6YL6 - chain A; structure by X-ray diffraction, 1.70 A resolution.

# Chain A
Name: Cyclin-dependent kinase 2
Organism: Homo sapiens
Notes: EC 2.7.11.22
UniProt: P24941 (CDK2_HUMAN); residue numbers follow UniProt; this construct covers 1-298
Sequence (303 residues; row label = number of the first residue in the row; numbers below 1 keep their minus sign (Gly-4 is residue -4)):
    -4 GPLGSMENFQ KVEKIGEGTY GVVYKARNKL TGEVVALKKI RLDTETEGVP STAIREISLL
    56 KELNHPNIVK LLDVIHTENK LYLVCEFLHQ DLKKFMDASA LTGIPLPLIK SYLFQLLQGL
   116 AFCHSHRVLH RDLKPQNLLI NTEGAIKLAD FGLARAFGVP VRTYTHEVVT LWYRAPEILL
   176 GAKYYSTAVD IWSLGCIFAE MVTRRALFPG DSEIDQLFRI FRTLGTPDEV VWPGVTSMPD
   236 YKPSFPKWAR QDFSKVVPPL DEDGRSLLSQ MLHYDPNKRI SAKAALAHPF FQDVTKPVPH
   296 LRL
Sequence notes: expression tag (-4 to 0); engineered mutation Cys80 (Phe in P24941), Ala177 (Cys in P24941)
Swiss-Prot annotation at these positions:
  - active site: Asp127 (Proton acceptor)
  - binding site (ATP): Ile10 to Val18, Lys33, Glu81 to Leu83, Asp86, Lys129 to Asn132, Asp145
  - binding site (Mg(2+)): Asn132, Asp145
  - site (CDK7 binding): Lys9, Lys88, Lys89, Leu166
  - modified residue: Met1 (N-acetylmethionine), Lys6 (N6-acetyllysine), Thr14 (Phosphothreonine), Tyr15 (Phosphotyrosine), Tyr19 (Phosphotyrosine), Thr160 (Phosphothreonine)
  - natural variant: Pro45 (P45L: In a glioblastoma multiforme sample)
  - mutagenesis: Lys9 (K9F: Reduced phosphorylation by CAK), Thr14 (T14A: 2-fold increase in activity), Tyr15 (Y15F: 2-fold increase in activity), Lys88 to Lys89 (Reduced phosphorylation by CAK), Thr160 (T160A: Abolishes activity), Leu166 (L166R: Reduced phosphorylation by CAK and reduced kinase activity)

# In short
From UniProt: active-site residue Asp127, 19 ATP-binding residues, Mg2+-binding residues Asn132 and Asp145 and
7 mutagenesis sites.
Chain A is Cyclin-dependent kinase 2 (Homo sapiens); the structure, Cdk2(F80C), was determined by X-ray
diffraction (same publication as 6YL1 and 6YLK).
